Entry 1EZZ (X-ray diffraction, 2.70 A resolution); this record covers chains B and D of the 4 polymer chains in the assembly.

== Chain B (and D) ==
Protein: Aspartate carbamoyltransferase regulatory chain
Source organism: Escherichia coli
Notes: chain D of this document is another copy of the same molecule, construct and numbering; everything in this record applies to it too
UniProt: P0A7F3 (PYRI_ECOLI); residues 1-153 here = UniProt positions 1-153
Chain sequence (153 residues; numbered 1 to 153; the number before each row is that of its first residue):
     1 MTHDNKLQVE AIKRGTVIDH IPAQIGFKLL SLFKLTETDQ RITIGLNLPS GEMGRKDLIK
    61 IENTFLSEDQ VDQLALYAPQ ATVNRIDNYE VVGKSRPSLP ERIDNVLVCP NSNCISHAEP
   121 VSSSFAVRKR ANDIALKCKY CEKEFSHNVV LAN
Bound ions: Zn2+: C109, C114, C138, C141

== How chain B and chain D interact ==
Pairs across the interface (42):
  K6(B) with R41(D)
  Q8(B) with R41(D), hydrogen bond
  I12(B) with Q8(D)
  Q24(B) with T36(D)
  F27(B) with F27(D), hydrophobic; T36(D)
  L30(B) with F27(D), hydrophobic
  S31(B) with F27(D)
  T36(B) with Q24(D); F27(D)
  T38(B) with Q24(D), hydrogen bond (backbone-side chain); N47(D), hydrogen bond
  D39(B) with N47(D); R55(D), salt bridge
  Q40(B) with N47(D), hydrogen bond (backbone-side chain)
  R41(B) with Q8(D), hydrogen bond; L46(D); N47(D), hydrogen bond (backbone-backbone); L48(D); P49(D)
  I42(B) with I44(D); G45(D); L46(D), hydrogen bond (backbone-backbone); N47(D)
  T43(B) with I44(D)
  I44(B) with I42(D); T43(D); I44(D), hydrogen bond (backbone-backbone)
  G45(B) with I42(D)
  L46(B) with T36(D); R41(D); I42(D), hydrogen bond (backbone-backbone); I44(D), hydrophobic
  N47(B) with T38(D), hydrogen bond (side chain-backbone); D39(D), hydrogen bond (side chain-backbone); Q40(D), hydrogen bond (side chain-backbone); R41(D); I42(D)
  L48(B) with R41(D); T43(D)
  P49(B) with R41(D)
  Y89(B) with K6(D)
Also at the interface, not in a pair above, chain B (22 interface residues in all): E37
Also at the interface, not in a pair above, chain D (20 interface residues in all): S31, E37

== Summary ==
22 residues of chain B and 20 residues of chain D are in contact, with 12 hydrogen bonds and 1 salt bridge.
Among the polar pairs are D39(B)-R55(D), Q8(B)-R41(D) and T38(B)-Q24(D). C109(B), C114(B), C138(B) and C141(B)
coordinate Zn2+.
Both chains are Aspartate carbamoyltransferase regulatory chain (Escherichia coli). Entry 1EZZ (Crystal
structure of E. coli aspartate transcarbamoylase P268A mutant in the T-state) was determined by X-ray
diffraction, deposited together with 1F1B.
